Entry 8TQG (X-ray diffraction, 2.20 A resolution); this record covers chain A.

[Chain A]
Molecule: Polyketide synthase Pks13
From: Mycobacterium tuberculosis
Notes: EC 2.3.1.-
UniProtKB: I6X8D2 (PKS13_MYCTU); residues 1451-1733 here = UniProt positions 1451-1733
Chain sequence (286 residues; row label = number of the first residue in the row):
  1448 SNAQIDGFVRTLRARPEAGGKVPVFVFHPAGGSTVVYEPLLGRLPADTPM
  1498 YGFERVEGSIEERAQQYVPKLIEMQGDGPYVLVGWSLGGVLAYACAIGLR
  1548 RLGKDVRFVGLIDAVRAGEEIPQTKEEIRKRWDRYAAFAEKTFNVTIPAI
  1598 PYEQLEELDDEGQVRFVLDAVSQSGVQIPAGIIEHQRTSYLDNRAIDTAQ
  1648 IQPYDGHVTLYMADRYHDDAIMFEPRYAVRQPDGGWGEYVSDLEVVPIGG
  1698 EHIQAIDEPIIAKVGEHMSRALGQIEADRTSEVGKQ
Not modelled in the structure: 1448-1450, 1728-1733
Differences from the reference sequence: expression tag (1448-1450)
Curated features (UniProtKB/Swiss-Prot):
  - active site: Ser1533 (For thioesterase-like activity)
  - natural variant: Asn1640 (N1640K: Coumestan resistant; N1640S: Coumestan resistant), Asp1644 (D1644G: Coumestan resistant), Ala1667 (A1667V: Coumestan resistant)
  - mutagenesis: Ser1533 (S1533A: Cannot form alpha-alkyl beta-ketoacids derivatives)
Residues lining bound ligands: X20419 (JR0; N-benzyl-2-{4-[4-(4,5-dimethoxy-1H-indole-2-carbonyl)piperazine-1-carbonyl]piperidin-1-yl}-6-methylpyrimidine-4-carboxamide): Ser1533, Leu1534, Val1537, Ala1561, Val1562, Arg1563, Arg1578, Trp1579, Tyr1582, Phe1585, Ser1636, Tyr1637, Asn1640, Arg1641, Ile1643, Asp1644, Ala1646, Ile1648, Tyr1663, Asp1666, Ala1667, Phe1670, Tyr1674, Gly1681, Gly1682, Trp1683, Tyr1686, His1699
From the paper describing this entry:
  - conformationally variable residues (side-chain flip): Arg1563
  - binding site for X20419: Ser1533, Ala1561, Arg1563, Trp1579, Tyr1637, Asn1640, Arg1641, Ile1643, Ile1648, Phe1670, Tyr1686
  - catalytic residues: Ser1533
  - mutagenesis - R1563H: unchanged growth

[Summary]
Ligands of chain A: X20419. From UniProt: active-site residue Ser1533 and one mutagenesis site. From the
paper: the catalytic residue Ser1533; R1563H leaves growth unchanged.
Chain A is Polyketide synthase Pks13 (Mycobacterium tuberculosis); the structure, Crystal Structure of Mtb
Pks13 Thioesterase domain in complex with inhibitor X20419, was determined by X-ray diffraction together with
8TQV, 8TR4 and 8TRY from the same study.
